PDB entry 8YTF | X-ray diffraction, 1.59 A resolution | chains A and B

[Chain A]
Protein: Interferon regulatory factor 2-binding protein 2
Organism: Homo sapiens
Notes: fragment: RING domain
Reference sequence: Q7Z5L9 (I2BP2_HUMAN); residues 497-578 here = UniProt positions 497-578
Amino-acid sequence (83 residues; numbered 496 to 578; the number before each row is that of its first residue):
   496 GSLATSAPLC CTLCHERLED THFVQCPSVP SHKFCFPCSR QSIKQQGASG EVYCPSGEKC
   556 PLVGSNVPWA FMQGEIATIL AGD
Disordered / not traced: 496, 577-578
Differences from the reference sequence: expression tag (496)
Ion coordination: Zn2+ site 1: Ser497, His510; Zn2+ site 2: Cys506, Cys509, Cys530, Cys533; Zn2+ site 3: Cys521, His527, Cys549, Cys555
UniProt features mapped onto this chain:
  - zinc finger: Cys506 to Glu553 (RING-type)
From the paper describing this entry:
  - Zn2+ coordination: Ser497, His510
  - conformationally variable residues (loop rearrangement, order/disorder transition): Ser497 to Ala502, Leu513 to His517
  - disease-associated variants - S551N: decreased stability (proposed by the authors, not directly observed)

[Chain B]
Protein: Transcription cofactor vestigial-like protein 4
Reference sequence: Q14135 (VGLL4_HUMAN); residues 1-8 here correspond to UniProt positions 161-168 (UniProt number = residue number + 160)
Amino-acid sequence (8 residues; each row starts with the number of its first residue):
     1 RPSVITCA
Disordered / not traced: 7-8
From the paper describing this entry:
  - conformationally variable residues: Thr6

[Chain A / chain B interface]
Residue-residue contacts (21; chain A residue first):
  Thr516(A) - Thr6(B)  hydrogen bond (backbone-side chain)
  His517(A) - Thr6(B)
  Phe518(A) - Val4(B)
  Phe518(A) - Ile5(B)
  Phe518(A) - Thr6(B)  hydrogen bond (backbone-side chain)
  Val519(A) - Val4(B)
  Gln520(A) - Val4(B)  hydrogen bond (backbone-backbone)
  Gln520(A) - Thr6(B)
  Pro522(A) - Val4(B)
  Phe531(A) - Ile5(B)  hydrophobic
  Leu557(A) - Arg1(B)
  Trp564(A) - Val4(B)  hydrophobic
  Ala565(A) - Arg1(B)  hydrogen bond (backbone-side chain)
  Phe566(A) - Arg1(B)
  Met567(A) - Arg1(B)
  Glu570(A) - Arg1(B)  salt bridge
  Glu570(A) - Ser3(B)  hydrogen bond
  Glu570(A) - Val4(B)  hydrogen bond (side chain-backbone)
  Glu570(A) - Ile5(B)
  Thr573(A) - Ile5(B)
  Ile574(A) - Ile5(B)  hydrophobic
Interface features reported in the paper:
  - specific contacts: His517(A)-Thr6(B), Arg1(B)-Glu570(A), Ser3(B)-Glu570(A), Thr6(B)-Phe518(A) (hydrogen bond), Thr6(B)-Thr516(A) (hydrogen bond)
  - interface residues, chain B: Ser3(B), Val4(B), Ile5(B)
  - hot spots on chain B (mutagenesis) - V4A/I5A: abolished binding to Interferon regulatory factor 2-binding protein 2 (chain A)
  - hot spots on chain B (mutagenesis) - S3G: decreased binding to Interferon regulatory factor 2-binding protein 2 (chain A)

[Overview]
The interface between chain A and chain B involves 15 residues on one side and 5 on the other, with 6 hydrogen
bonds and 1 salt bridge. Polar contacts include Glu570(A)-Arg1(B), Thr516(A)-Thr6(B) and Phe518(A)-Thr6(B).
The authors report contacts between His517(A) and Thr6(B), Arg1(B) and Glu570(A) and Ser3(B) and Glu570(A);
hydrogen bonds between Thr6(B) and Phe518(A) and Thr6(B) and Thr516(A). The paper reports that S551N of chain
A reduces stability; interface residues Ser3(B), Val4(B) and Ile5(B); 3 substitutions were tested in all.
Here chain A is Interferon regulatory factor 2-binding protein 2 (Homo sapiens) and chain B is Transcription
cofactor vestigial-like protein 4. Entry 8YTF (Crystal structures of human IRF2BP2 RING domain in complex with
VGLL4 peptide) was determined by X-ray diffraction (same publication as 8YTG and 8YTH).
